Entry 1XXP (X-ray diffraction, 3.00 A resolution); this record covers chains A and C of the 3 polymer chains in the assembly.

# Chain A
Molecule: Protein-tyrosine phosphatase yopH
Source organism: Yersinia enterocolitica
Notes: EC 3.1.3.48; fragment: Catalytic Domain, residues 163-468
Reference sequence: P15273 (YOPH_YEREN); residue numbers follow UniProt; this construct covers 163-468
Amino-acid sequence (306 residues; each row starts with the number of its first residue):
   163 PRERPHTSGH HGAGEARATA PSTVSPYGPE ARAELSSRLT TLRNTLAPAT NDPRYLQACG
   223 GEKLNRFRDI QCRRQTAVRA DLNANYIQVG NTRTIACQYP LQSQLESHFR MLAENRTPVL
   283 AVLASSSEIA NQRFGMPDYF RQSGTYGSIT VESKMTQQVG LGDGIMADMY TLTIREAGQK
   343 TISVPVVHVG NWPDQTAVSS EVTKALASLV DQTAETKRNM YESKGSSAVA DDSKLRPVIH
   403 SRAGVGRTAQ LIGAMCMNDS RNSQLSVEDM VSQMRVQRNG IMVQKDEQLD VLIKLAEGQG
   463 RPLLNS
Disordered / not traced: 163-181
Sequence notes: engineered mutation R235 (Cys in P15273), S403 (Cys in P15273)

# Chain C
Molecule: Hexapeptide ASP-ALA-ASP-GLU-PTR-CLE
Amino-acid sequence (8 residues; each row starts with the number of its first residue):
   100 XDADEYLX
Disordered / not traced: 100-101
Modified residues: ACE (acetyl group) at position 100; Y105 (o-phosphotyrosine; PTR); NH2 (amino group) at position 107

# Interface between chain A and chain C
Contacting residue pairs (15):
  R278(A) - Y105(C)
  K342(A) - A102(C)
  K342(A) - E104(C)  salt bridge
  K342(A) - Y105(C)
  T343(A) - A102(C)
  T343(A) - D103(C)  hydrogen bond
  T343(A) - L106(C)
  S345(A) - L106(C)
  M382(A) - Y105(C)
  Y383(A) - Y105(C)
  K386(A) - E104(C)  hydrogen bond (side chain-backbone)
  K386(A) - Y105(C)
  K386(A) - L106(C)  hydrogen bond (side chain-backbone)
  S388(A) - Y105(C)
  S389(A) - Y105(C)
Other interface residues (no listed pair), chain A (15 interface residues in all): T335, R337, Q341, I344, K379, A390

# Overview
15 residues of chain A face 5 of chain C across their interface; the contacts include 3 hydrogen bonds and 1
salt bridge. Among the polar pairs are K342(A)-E104(C), T343(A)-D103(C) and K386(A)-E104(C).
Here chain A is Protein-tyrosine phosphatase yopH (Yersinia enterocolitica) and chain C is Hexapeptide
ASP-ALA-ASP-GLU-PTR-CLE. Entry 1XXP (Yersinia YopH (residues 163-468) C403S binds phosphotyrosyl peptide at
two sites) was determined by X-ray diffraction, deposited together with 1XXV.
